PDB entry 2GPH | X-ray diffraction, 1.90 A resolution | chains A and B

[Chain A]
Name: Mitogen-activated protein kinase 1
Source organism: Rattus norvegicus
Notes: EC 2.7.11.24
UniProtKB: P63086 (MK01_RAT); residues 2-358 here correspond to UniProt positions 1-357 (UniProt number = residue number - 1)
Amino-acid sequence (364 residues; row label = number of the first residue in the row; numbers below 1 keep their minus sign (His-5 is residue -5)):
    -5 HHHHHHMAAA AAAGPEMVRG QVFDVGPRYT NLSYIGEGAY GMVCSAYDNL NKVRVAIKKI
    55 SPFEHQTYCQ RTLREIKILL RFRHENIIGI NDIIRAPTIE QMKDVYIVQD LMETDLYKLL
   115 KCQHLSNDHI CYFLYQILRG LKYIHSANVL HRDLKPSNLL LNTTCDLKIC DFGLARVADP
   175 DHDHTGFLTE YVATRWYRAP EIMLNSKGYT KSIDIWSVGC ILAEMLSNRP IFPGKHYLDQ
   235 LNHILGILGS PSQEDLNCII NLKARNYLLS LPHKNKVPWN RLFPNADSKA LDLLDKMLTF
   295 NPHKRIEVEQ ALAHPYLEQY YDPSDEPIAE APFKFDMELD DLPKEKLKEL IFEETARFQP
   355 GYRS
Disordered / not traced: -5 to 9, 355-358
Sequence notes: expression tag (-5 to 0); cloning artifact (1); engineered mutation Cys116 (Thr115 in P63086)
Swiss-Prot annotation at these positions:
  - binding site (ATP): Lys53
  - modified residue: Ala3 (N-acetylalanine)

[Chain B]
Name: Tyrosine-protein phosphatase non-receptor type 7
Notes: EC 3.1.3.48
UniProtKB: P35236 (PTN7_HUMAN); residues 16-31 here correspond to UniProt positions 37-52 (UniProt number = residue number + 21)
Amino-acid sequence (16 residues; each row starts with the number of its first residue):
    16 RLQERRGSNV ALMLDC
Sequence notes: engineered mutation Cys31 (Val52 in P35236)
Swiss-Prot annotation at these positions:
  - region: Leu17 to Asp30 (Interaction with MAP kinases)
  - modified residue: Ser23 (Phosphoserine)

[Chain A / chain B interface]
Contacting residue pairs - 34 pairs, chain A then chain B:
  Glu79(A) - Arg20(B)  salt bridge
  Thr108(A) - Leu29(B)
  Thr108(A) - Cys31(B)  hydrogen bond (side chain-backbone)
  Lys112(A) - Cys31(B)  hydrogen bond (backbone-side chain)
  Leu113(A) - Leu29(B)  hydrophobic
  Leu113(A) - Cys31(B)
  Cys116(A) - Cys31(B)  disulfide
  Gln117(A) - Met28(B)  hydrogen bond (side chain-backbone)
  Gln117(A) - Leu29(B)
  Gln117(A) - Asp30(B)  hydrogen bond (side chain-backbone)
  Asp122(A) - Val25(B)
  Asp122(A) - Leu27(B)
  His123(A) - Leu27(B)
  His123(A) - Met28(B)  hydrogen bond (side chain-backbone)
  Tyr126(A) - Leu17(B)
  Tyr126(A) - Gln18(B)  hydrogen bond (side chain-backbone)
  Tyr126(A) - Leu27(B)  hydrophobic
  Tyr129(A) - Leu17(B)  hydrophobic
  Tyr129(A) - Arg21(B)  hydrogen bond
  Gln130(A) - Leu17(B)
  Arg133(A) - Leu17(B)
  Arg133(A) - Arg20(B)
  Arg133(A) - Arg21(B)
  Asn156(A) - Leu29(B)
  Thr158(A) - Arg16(B)
  Cys159(A) - Leu27(B)
  Cys159(A) - Leu29(B)  hydrophobic
  Asp160(A) - Arg16(B)
  Tyr314(A) - Gln18(B)
  Tyr314(A) - Arg21(B)  hydrogen bond (backbone-side chain)
  Tyr314(A) - Ser23(B)  hydrogen bond
  Asp316(A) - Arg21(B)
  Asp319(A) - Arg20(B)  salt bridge
  Asp319(A) - Arg21(B)  salt bridge
Other interface residues (no listed pair), chain A (25 interface residues in all): Asn80, Phe127, Leu155, Thr157, Gln313, Glu320
Cross-chain cystine bridges: Cys116(A)-Cys31(B)

[In short]
The interface between chain A and chain B involves 25 residues on one side and 12 on the other; the contacts
include 1 disulfide bond, 9 hydrogen bonds and 3 salt bridges. Polar pairs include Glu79(A)-Arg20(B),
Asp319(A)-Arg20(B) and Asp319(A)-Arg21(B).
Chain A is Mitogen-activated protein kinase 1 (Rattus norvegicus) and chain B is Tyrosine-protein phosphatase
non-receptor type 7; the structure, Docking motif interactions in the MAP kinase ERK2, was determined by X-ray
diffraction.
